4EA5 - chains A and C of the 3 polymer chains in the assembly; structure by X-ray diffraction, 2.14 A resolution.

[Chain A]
Protein: Methyl-CpG-binding domain protein 4
Source organism: Homo sapiens
Notes: EC 3.2.2.-; fragment: glycosylase domain (residues 426-580) of MBD4; engineered mutation(s): D560A
UniProtKB: O95243 (MBD4_HUMAN); residue numbers follow UniProt; this construct covers 427-580
Chain sequence (160 residues; each row starts with the number of its first residue):
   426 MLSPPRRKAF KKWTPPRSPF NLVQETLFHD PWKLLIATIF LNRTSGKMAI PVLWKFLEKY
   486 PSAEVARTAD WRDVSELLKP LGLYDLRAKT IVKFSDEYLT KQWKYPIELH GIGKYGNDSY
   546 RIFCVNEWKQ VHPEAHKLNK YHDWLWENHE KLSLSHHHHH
Not modelled in the structure: 426-438, 575-585
Construct notes: expression tag (426, 581-585); conflict Ala560 (Asp in O95243)
Curated features (UniProtKB/Swiss-Prot):
  - modified residue: Ser428 (Phosphoserine)
  - natural variant: Arg431 to Ser580 (deletion: In TPDS2), Arg468 (R468W: In UVM1), Arg546 to Ser580 (deletion: In TPDS2), Leu563 to Ser580 (deletion: In TPDS2 and UVM1), His567 (deletion: In TPDS2), Trp569 to Ser580 (deletion: In UVM1)
Reported in the primary citation:
  - binding site for the 12-nt DNA strand: Arg468
  - binding site for the 12-nt DNA strand (chain C): Val448, Gln449, Tyr540
  - mutagenesis - Q449A: abolished catalytic activity on all DNA substrates tested
  - specificity-determining residues: Val448 (proposed by the authors, not directly observed)

[Chain C]
Molecule: 12-nt DNA strand
Sequence (12 nucleotides; numbered 1 to 12; the number before each row is that of its first residue):
     1 CCAGCGXGCA GC
Not modelled in the structure: 12
Modified residues: 5HU (5-hydroxymethyluridine-2'-deoxy-5'-monophosphate) at position 7

[Interface between chain A and chain C]
Residue-residue contacts - 15 pairs, chain A then chain C:
  Asn467(A) with 5HU_7(C), phosphate contact; DG8(C), sugar contact
  Arg468(A) with DG6(C), base contact; 5HU_7(C), hydrogen bond to the phosphate; DG8(C), base contact
  Leu511(A) with DG8(C), base contact
  Lys518(A) with DG11(C), salt bridge to the phosphate
  Leu534(A) with DA10(C), phosphate contact
  His535(A) with DA10(C), hydrogen bond to the phosphate; DG11(C), salt bridge to the phosphate
  Gly536(A) with DC9(C), hydrogen bond to the phosphate; DA10(C), hydrogen bond to the phosphate
  Ile537(A) with DA10(C), phosphate contact
  Gly538(A) with DC9(C), phosphate contact
  Lys539(A) with DC9(C), hydrogen bond to the phosphate
Also at the interface, not in a pair above, chain A (12 interface residues in all): Leu466, Thr469

[Summary]
Chain A and chain C form an interface of 12 and 6 residues respectively, with 5 hydrogen bonds and 2 salt
bridges. Among the polar pairs are Arg468(A)-5HU_7(C), His535(A)-DA10(C) and Gly536(A)-DC9(C). From the paper:
a binding site for the 12-nt DNA strand (chain C) at Val448(A), Gln449(A) and Tyr540(A); Q449A of chain A
abolishes catalytic activity on all DNA substrates tested.
Here chain A is Methyl-CpG-binding domain protein 4 (Homo sapiens) and chain C is a 12-nt DNA strand. Entry
4EA5 (Structure of the glycoslyase domain of MBD4 bound to a 5hmU containing DNA) was determined by X-ray
diffraction together with 4E9E, 4E9F, 4E9G, 4E9H and 4EA4 from the same study.
